Entry 2Q13 (X-ray diffraction, 2.05 A resolution); this record covers chain A.

[Chain A]
Name: DCC-interacting protein 13 alpha
Organism: Homo sapiens
Notes: fragment: residues 5-385, BAR and PH domains
UniProtKB: Q9UKG1 (DP13A_HUMAN); residues 5-385 here = UniProt positions 5-385
Amino-acid sequence (385 residues; row label = number of the first residue in the row):
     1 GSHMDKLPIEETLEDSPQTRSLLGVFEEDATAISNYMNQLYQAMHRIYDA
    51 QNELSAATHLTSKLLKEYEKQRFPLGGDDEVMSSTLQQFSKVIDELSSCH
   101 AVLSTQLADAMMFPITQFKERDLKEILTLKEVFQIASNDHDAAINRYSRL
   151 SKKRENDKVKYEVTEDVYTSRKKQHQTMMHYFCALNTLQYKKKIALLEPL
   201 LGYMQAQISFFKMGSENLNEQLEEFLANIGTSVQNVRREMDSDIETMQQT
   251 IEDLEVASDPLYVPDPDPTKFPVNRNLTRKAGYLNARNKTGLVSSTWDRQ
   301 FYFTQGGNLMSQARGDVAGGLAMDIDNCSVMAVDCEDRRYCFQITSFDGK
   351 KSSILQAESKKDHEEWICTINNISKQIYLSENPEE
Unresolved in the structure: 1-3, 76-78, 288-295, 379-385
Sequence notes: expression tag (1-4)
From the paper describing this entry:
  - self-association interface (contacts with another copy of this molecule); pairs are residue here / residue on that copy: Lys-6/Asp-243 (salt bridge), Ile-9/Met-247 (hydrophobic contact), Ile-9/Ile-251 (hydrophobic contact), Ile-9/Leu-254 (hydrophobic contact), Asp-15/Tyr-283 (hydrogen bond), Asp-15, Asp-334
  - conformationally variable residues (order/disorder transition): Asp-5 to Thr-12
  - contacts within the chain: Leu-7/Phe-26, Leu-7/Phe-182, Leu-7/Asn-186 (hydrogen bond)
  - mutagenesis - S16E/P17E, F210D/F211D: decreased expression
  - mutagenesis - V25D, M310K, A318D, G319R, L321D, D324A: decreased binding to Rab5
  - mutagenesis - N308D: abolished binding to Rab5
  - mutagenesis - A318D: abolished localization
  - mutagenesis - N52A, N52R: unchanged binding to Rab5
  - mutagenesis - K280E/Y283C/G319R: abolished binding to Rab5 (citing earlier work)
  - mutagenesis - S16E/P17E, F210D/F211D: decreased stability
  - mutagenesis - S16E/P17E: unchanged stability

[Overview]
The paper reports that V25D, M310K and A318D, among others, reduce binding to Rab5; conformational variability
at Asp-5; 12 substitutions were tested in all.
Chain A is DCC-interacting protein 13 alpha (Homo sapiens); the structure, Crystal structure of BAR-PH domain
of APPL1, was determined by X-ray diffraction (same publication as 2Q12).
